PDB entry 8G46 | electron microscopy, 2.20 A resolution | chains A and E of the 4 polymer chains in the assembly

# Chain A
Protein: DNA damage-binding protein 1
From: Homo sapiens
Notes: fragment: + GNGNSG linker +
UniProtKB: Q16531 (DDB1_HUMAN); numbering as in UniProt; present here: 1-393, 706-1140
Chain sequence (864 residues; row label = number of the first residue in the row; note: 304 numbers in that range are skipped by the numbering (no residue carries them; nothing is unmodelled there); numbers below 1 keep their minus sign (Met-27 is residue -27)):
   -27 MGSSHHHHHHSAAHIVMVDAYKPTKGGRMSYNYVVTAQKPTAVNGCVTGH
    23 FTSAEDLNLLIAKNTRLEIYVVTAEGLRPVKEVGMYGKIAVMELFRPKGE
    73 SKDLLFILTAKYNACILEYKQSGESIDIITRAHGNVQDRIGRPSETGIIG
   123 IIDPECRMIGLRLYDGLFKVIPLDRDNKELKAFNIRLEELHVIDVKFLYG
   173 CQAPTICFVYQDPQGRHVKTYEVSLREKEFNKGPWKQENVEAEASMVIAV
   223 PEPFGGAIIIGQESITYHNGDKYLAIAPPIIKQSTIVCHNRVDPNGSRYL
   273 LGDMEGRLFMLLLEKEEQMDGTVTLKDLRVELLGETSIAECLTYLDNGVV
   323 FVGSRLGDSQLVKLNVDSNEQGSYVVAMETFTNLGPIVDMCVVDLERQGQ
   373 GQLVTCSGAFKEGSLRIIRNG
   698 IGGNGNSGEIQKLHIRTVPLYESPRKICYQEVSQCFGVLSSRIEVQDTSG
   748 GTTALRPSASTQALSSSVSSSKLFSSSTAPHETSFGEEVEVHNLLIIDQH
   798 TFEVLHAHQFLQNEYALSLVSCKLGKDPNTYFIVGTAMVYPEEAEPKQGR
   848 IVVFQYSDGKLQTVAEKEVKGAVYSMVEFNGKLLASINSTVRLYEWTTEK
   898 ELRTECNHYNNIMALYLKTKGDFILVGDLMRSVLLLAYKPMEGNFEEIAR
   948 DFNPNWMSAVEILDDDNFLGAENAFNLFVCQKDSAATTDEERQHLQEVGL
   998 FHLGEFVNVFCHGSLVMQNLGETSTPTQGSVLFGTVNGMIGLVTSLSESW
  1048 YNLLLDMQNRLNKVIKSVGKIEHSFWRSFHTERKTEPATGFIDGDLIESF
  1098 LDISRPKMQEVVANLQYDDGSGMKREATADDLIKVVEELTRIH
Not modelled in the structure: -27 to 1, 368-370, 698-708, 743-748, 769-783, 1016-1021, 1113-1123, 1140
Construct notes: expression tag (-27 to 0); linker (700-705)

# Chain E
Protein: DET1- and DDB1-associated protein 1
From: Homo sapiens
UniProtKB: Q9BW61 (DDA1_HUMAN); residues 1-102 here = UniProt positions 1-102
Chain sequence (106 residues; each row starts with the number of its first residue; numbers below 1 keep their minus sign (Gly-3 is residue -3)):
    -3 GGGRMADFLKGLPVYNKSNFSRFHADSVCKASNRRPSVYLPTREYPSEQI
    47 IVTEKTNILLRYLHQQWDKKNAAKKRDQEQVELEGESSAPPRKVARTDSP
    97 DMHEDT
Not modelled in the structure: -3 to 0, 20-102
Construct notes: expression tag (-3 to 0)

# How chain A and chain E interact
Pairs across the interface (60):
  His22(A) with Tyr11(E)
  Glu27(A) with Tyr11(E), hydrogen bond (backbone-side chain)
  Leu29(A) with Tyr11(E), hydrophobic
  Val44(A) with Asn15(E); Phe16(E), hydrophobic
  Thr45(A) with Asn15(E); Phe16(E), hydrogen bond (backbone-backbone)
  Ala46(A) with Ser14(E); Asn15(E); Phe16(E), hydrogen bond (backbone-backbone); Ser17(E), hydrogen bond (backbone-backbone); Arg18(E), hydrogen bond (backbone-backbone); Phe19(E), hydrogen bond (backbone-backbone)
  Glu47(A) with Arg18(E), salt bridge; Phe19(E)
  Gly48(A) with Phe16(E); Phe19(E)
  Val264(A) with Leu8(E), hydrophobic; Pro9(E)
  Asp265(A) with Pro9(E)
  Arg270(A) with Phe4(E), hydrogen bond (side chain-backbone); Gly7(E), hydrogen bond (side chain-backbone); Leu8(E); Pro9(E)
  Met282(A) with Leu5(E), hydrophobic
  Leu284(A) with Phe4(E), hydrophobic
  Arg301(A) with Phe4(E)
  Glu303(A) with Phe4(E)
  Leu305(A) with Phe4(E), hydrophobic; Leu5(E), hydrophobic
  Tyr316(A) with Leu8(E); Pro9(E), hydrogen bond (side chain-backbone)
  Leu317(A) with Phe16(E), hydrophobic
  Asp318(A) with Pro9(E); Val10(E); Tyr11(E), hydrogen bond (side chain-backbone); Asn12(E), hydrogen bond (side chain-backbone); Asn15(E), hydrogen bond; Phe16(E)
  Asn319(A) with Pro9(E), hydrogen bond (backbone-backbone); Val10(E); Asn12(E), hydrogen bond (side chain-backbone); Lys13(E); Asn15(E), hydrogen bond (side chain-backbone)
  Gly320(A) with Leu8(E)
  Val321(A) with Phe16(E), hydrophobic
  Leu333(A) with Phe16(E), hydrophobic
  Leu336(A) with Leu8(E), hydrophobic
  Asn337(A) with Leu5(E)
  Val338(A) with Met1(E); Ala2(E), hydrogen bond (backbone-backbone); Leu5(E); Lys6(E)
  Asp339(A) with Met1(E), hydrogen bond (side chain-backbone)
  Tyr346(A) with Met1(E), hydrogen bond; Ala2(E), hydrophobic; Leu5(E), hydrophobic
  Met350(A) with Phe16(E), hydrophobic; Phe19(E)
  Glu351(A) with Phe19(E)
Interface residues without a listed pair, chain A (33 interface residues in all): Ala26, Asp28, Ser340

# Overview
Chain A and chain E form an interface of 33 and 18 residues respectively; the contacts include 18 hydrogen
bonds and 1 salt bridge. Among the polar pairs are Glu47(A)-Arg18(E), Glu27(A)-Tyr11(E) and Arg270(A)-Phe4(E).
Chain A is DNA damage-binding protein 1 and chain E is DET1- and DDB1-associated protein 1, both from Homo
sapiens; the structure, Cryo-EM structure of DDB1deltaB-DDA1-DCAF16-BRD4(BD2)-MMH2, was determined by electron
microscopy.
